Entry 3GLI (X-ray diffraction, 3.50 A resolution); this record covers chains B and C of the 8 polymer chains in the assembly.

# Chain B (and C)
Molecule: DNA polymerase III subunit tau
Source organism: Escherichia coli
Notes: EC 2.7.7.7; chain C of this document is another copy of the same molecule, construct and numbering; everything in this record applies to it too
Reference sequence: P06710 (DPO3X_ECOLI); residues 1-373 here = UniProt positions 1-373
Sequence (395 residues; each row starts with the number of its first residue; numbers below 1 keep their minus sign (Met-21 is residue -21)):
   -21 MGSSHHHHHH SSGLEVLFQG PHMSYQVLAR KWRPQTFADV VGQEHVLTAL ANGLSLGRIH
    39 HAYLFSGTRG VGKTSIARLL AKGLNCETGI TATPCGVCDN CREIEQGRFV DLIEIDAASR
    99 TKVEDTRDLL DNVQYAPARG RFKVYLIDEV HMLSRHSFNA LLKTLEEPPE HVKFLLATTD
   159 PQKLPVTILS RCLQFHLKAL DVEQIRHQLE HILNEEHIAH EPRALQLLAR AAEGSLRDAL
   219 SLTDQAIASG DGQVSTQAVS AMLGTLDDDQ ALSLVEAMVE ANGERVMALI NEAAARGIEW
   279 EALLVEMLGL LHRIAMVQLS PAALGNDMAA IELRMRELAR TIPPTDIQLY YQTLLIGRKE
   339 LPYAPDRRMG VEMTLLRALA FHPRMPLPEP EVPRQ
Disordered / not traced: -21 to 4, 364-373 (chain C: -21 to 3, 369-373)
Construct notes: expression tag (-21 to 0)
Ion coordination: Mg2+: Thr52, Asp126, Glu127 (together with ADP); Zn2+: Cys64, Cys73, Cys76, Cys79
Ligand contacts: ADP / beryllium trifluoride: Ala7, Arg8, Trp10, Arg11, Pro12, Asp17, Val18, Val19, Gln21, Arg47, Gly48, Val49, Gly50, Lys51, Thr52, Ser53, Glu127, Thr157, Gln186, Leu214, Arg215, Leu218
Swiss-Prot annotation at these positions:
  - binding site (ATP): Gly45 to Thr52
  - binding site (Zn(2+)): Cys64, Cys73, Cys76, Cys79
  - mutagenesis: Gly118 (G118D: In dnaX2016(Ts); present in both isoforms, unable to grow at 42 degrees Celsius)
Reported in the primary citation:
  - mutagenesis - T157A: abolished catalytic activity on ATP (citing earlier work)

# Chain B / chain C interface
Pairs across the interface (92):
  Val5(B) with His38(C); His39(C)
  Leu6(B) with Arg36(C)
  Arg8(B) with His39(C); Glu144(C); Glu145(C); Pro146(C), hydrogen bond (side chain-backbone)
  Arg11(B) with Glu144(C), salt bridge; Glu145(C), salt bridge
  Arg47(B) with Val164(C); Ser168(C)
  Arg56(B) with Lys141(C); Glu145(C), salt bridge
  Glu92(B) with Lys141(C), salt bridge
  Asp94(B) with Lys141(C); Thr142(C)
  Ala96(B) with Asn137(C); Ala138(C)
  Ser97(B) with Arg105(C), hydrogen bond (backbone-side chain); Leu108(C)
  Thr99(B) with Arg105(C), hydrogen bond
  Lys100(B) with Glu102(C); Arg105(C)
  Asp126(B) with Lys141(C), salt bridge
  Glu127(B) with Leu140(C); Arg169(C), salt bridge
  His129(B) with Asn137(C), hydrogen bond
  Met130(B) with His134(C); Asn137(C)
  Thr157(B) with Thr165(C)
  Lys161(B) with Arg133(C)
  Glu194(B) with Arg36(C), salt bridge
  Arg215(B) with Glu144(C), salt bridge; Ser168(C), hydrogen bond; Arg169(C)
  Asp216(B) with Ser168(C)
  Ser219(B) with His38(C); Ser168(C), hydrogen bond (side chain-backbone); Cys170(C); Leu171(C)
  Asp222(B) with His38(C)
  Gln223(B) with Leu171(C); Gln172(C), hydrogen bond (side chain-backbone); Phe173(C)
  Ile225(B) with Arg36(C)
  Ala226(B) with Ala27(C); Asn30(C), hydrogen bond (backbone-side chain)
  Ser227(B) with Asn30(C)
  Asp229(B) with Asn30(C); Leu34(C)
  Gly230(B) with Leu34(C)
  Thr243(B) with His23(C); His174(C)
  Leu244(B) with Gln172(C); His174(C)
  Gly261(B) with Leu297(C)
  Met265(B) with Met294(C), hydrophobic
  Ala272(B) with Ala177(C)
  Ala273(B) with Lys176(C); Ala177(C), hydrogen bond (backbone-backbone)
  Arg274(B) with His174(C), hydrogen bond (backbone-side chain)
  Gly275(B) with Thr46(C)
  Glu338(B) with Gln330(C), hydrogen bond; Leu333(C)
  Pro340(B) with Arg336(C), hydrogen bond (backbone-side chain)
  Tyr341(B) with Leu333(C); Arg336(C), hydrogen bond (backbone-side chain); Lys337(C)
  Ala342(B) with Tyr329(C); Leu333(C); Arg336(C), hydrogen bond (backbone-side chain)
  Pro343(B) with Val283(C), hydrophobic; Leu286(C), hydrophobic; Gly287(C); Tyr329(C); Arg336(C)
  Met347(B) with Gly287(C); His290(C), hydrogen bond (backbone-side chain); Arg291(C)
  Glu350(B) with His290(C), salt bridge; Met294(C)
  Met351(B) with His290(C), hydrogen bond (backbone-side chain); Ala293(C), hydrophobic; Gln326(C); Tyr329(C), hydrophobic
  Leu354(B) with Ala293(C); Met294(C), hydrophobic; Leu297(C), hydrophobic
  Arg355(B) with Gln326(C), hydrogen bond; Gln330(C), hydrogen bond
  Phe359(B) with Pro322(C), hydrophobic; Gln326(C)
Also at the interface, not in a pair above, chain B (54 interface residues in all): Thr52, Arg98, Ile196, Lys337, Asp344, Gly348
Also at the interface, not in a pair above, chain C (55 interface residues in all): Thr26, Gly31, Ile37, Asp109, Gln160, Leu175, Glu211, Thr323

# Summary
54 residues of chain B face 55 of chain C across their interface; the contacts include 18 hydrogen bonds and 9
salt bridges. Polar contacts include Arg11(B)-Glu144(C), Arg11(B)-Glu145(C) and Arg56(B)-Glu145(C). Bound to
chain B: ADP / beryllium trifluoride. From the paper: T157A of chain B abolishes catalytic activity on ATP.
Both chains are DNA polymerase III subunit tau (Escherichia coli). Entry 3GLI (Crystal Structure of the E.
coli clamp loader bound to Primer-Template DNA and Psi Peptide) was determined by X-ray diffraction, deposited
together with 3GLF, 3GLG and 3GLH.
